PDB entry 8WZB | electron microscopy, 3.28 A resolution | chains G and c of the 11 polymer chains in the assembly

Chain G:
Name: Radial spoke head protein 4 homolog A
Source organism: Mus musculus
UniProt: Q8BYM7 (RSH4A_MOUSE); residue numbers follow UniProt; this construct covers 1-716
Amino-acid sequence (716 residues; row label = number of the first residue in the row):
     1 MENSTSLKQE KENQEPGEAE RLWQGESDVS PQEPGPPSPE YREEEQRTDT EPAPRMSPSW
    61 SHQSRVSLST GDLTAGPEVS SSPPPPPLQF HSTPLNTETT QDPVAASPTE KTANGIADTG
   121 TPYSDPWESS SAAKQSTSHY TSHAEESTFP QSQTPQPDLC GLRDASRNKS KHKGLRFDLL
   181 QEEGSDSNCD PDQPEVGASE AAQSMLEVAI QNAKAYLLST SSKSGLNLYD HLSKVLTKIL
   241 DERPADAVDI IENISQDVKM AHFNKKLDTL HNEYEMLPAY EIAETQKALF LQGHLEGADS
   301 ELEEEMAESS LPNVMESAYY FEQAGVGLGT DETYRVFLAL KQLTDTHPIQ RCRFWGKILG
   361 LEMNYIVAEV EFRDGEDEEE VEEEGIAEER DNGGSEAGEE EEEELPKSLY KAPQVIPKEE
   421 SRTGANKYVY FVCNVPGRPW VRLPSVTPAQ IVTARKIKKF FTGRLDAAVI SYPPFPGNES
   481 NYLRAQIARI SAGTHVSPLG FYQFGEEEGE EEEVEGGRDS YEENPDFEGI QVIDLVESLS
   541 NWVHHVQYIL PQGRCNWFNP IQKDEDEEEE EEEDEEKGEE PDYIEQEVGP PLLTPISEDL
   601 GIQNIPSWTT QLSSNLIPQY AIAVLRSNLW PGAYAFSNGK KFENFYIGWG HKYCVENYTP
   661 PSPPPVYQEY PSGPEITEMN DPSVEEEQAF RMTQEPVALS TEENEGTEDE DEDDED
Unresolved in the structure: 1-205, 262-272, 292-309, 378-412, 505-518, 562-584, 694-716

Chain c:
Name: Radial spoke head protein 9 homolog
Source organism: Mus musculus
UniProt: Q9D9V4 (RSPH9_MOUSE); numbering as in UniProt (aligned over 1-276)
Amino-acid sequence (276 residues; numbered 1 to 276; the number before each row is that of its first residue):
     1 MDADSLLLSL ELASGSGQGL SPDRRASLLT SLMLVKRDYR FARVLFWGRI LGLVADYYIA
    61 QGLSEDQLAP RKTLYSLNCT EWSLLPPATE EMAMQISVVS GRFMGDPSHE YEHTELQKVN
   121 EGEKVFDEEV VVQIKEETRL VSIIDQIDKA VAIIPRGALF KTPFGVTHVN RTFEGLPLSE
   181 VRKLSSYFHF REAIDLKNKT LLEKSDLEPS LDFLDSLEYD IPRGSWSIQM ERGNALVVLR
   241 SLLWPGLTFY HAPRTKNYGY IYVGTGEKNM DLPFML
Unresolved in the structure: 114-130, 194-211

How chain G and chain c interact:
Pairs across the interface - 23 pairs, chain G then chain c:
  Glu242(G) - Arg156(c)  salt bridge
  Arg243(G) - Thr172(c)  hydrogen bond
  Arg243(G) - Glu174(c)
  Ile250(G) - Thr172(c)
  Asp257(G) - Arg171(c)  salt bridge
  Glu273(G) - Arg40(c)  salt bridge
  Met276(G) - Met33(c)  hydrophobic
  Tyr280(G) - Met33(c)
  Tyr280(G) - Lys36(c)  hydrogen bond (side chain-backbone)
  Tyr280(G) - Arg37(c)
  Glu284(G) - Arg37(c)  salt bridge
  Gln286(G) - Thr30(c)
  Lys287(G) - Thr30(c)
  Phe290(G) - Thr30(c)
  Phe290(G) - Thr80(c)
  Leu291(G) - Thr80(c)
  Leu291(G) - Glu81(c)
  Thr330(G) - Pro22(c)
  Asp331(G) - Leu7(c)
  Tyr334(G) - Pro22(c)
  Tyr334(G) - Asp23(c)
  Tyr334(G) - Ala26(c)  hydrophobic
  Arg335(G) - Ala26(c)
Also at the interface, not in a pair above, chain G (19 interface residues in all): Asp241, Pro244, Ala283
Also at the interface, not in a pair above, chain c (20 interface residues in all): Arg25, Ser27, Leu34, Phe160, Gly175

In short:
19 residues of chain G face 20 of chain c across their interface; the contacts include 2 hydrogen bonds and 4
salt bridges. Among the polar pairs are Glu242(G)-Arg156(c), Asp257(G)-Arg171(c) and Glu273(G)-Arg40(c).
Chain G is Radial spoke head protein 4 homolog A and chain c is Radial spoke head protein 9 homolog, both from
Mus musculus; the structure, RS head-neck monomer, was determined by electron microscopy together with 8X2U
from the same study.
